Entry 9GXA (electron microscopy, 4.01 A resolution (low resolution: residue-level contacts below are approximate; hydrogen-bond / salt-bridge calls are withheld)); this record covers chains D and J of the 10 polymer chains in the assembly.

[Chain D]
Molecule: Histone H4
Organism: Homo sapiens
UniProt: P62805 (H4_HUMAN); residues 1-102 here correspond to UniProt positions 2-103 (UniProt number = residue number + 1)
Sequence (102 residues; each row starts with the number of its first residue):
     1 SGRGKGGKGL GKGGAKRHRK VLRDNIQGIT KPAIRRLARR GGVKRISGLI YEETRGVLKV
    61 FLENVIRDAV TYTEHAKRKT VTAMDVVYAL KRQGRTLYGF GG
Disordered / not traced: 1-25, 95-102
UniProt features mapped onto this chain:
  - DNA-binding region: Lys16 to Lys20
  - modified residue: Ser1 (N-acetylserine), Arg3 (Asymmetric dimethylarginine), Lys5 (N6-(2-hydroxyisobutyryl)lysine), Lys8 (N6-(2-hydroxyisobutyryl)lysine), Lys12 (N6-(2-hydroxyisobutyryl)lysine), Lys16 (N6-(2-hydroxyisobutyryl)lysine), Lys20 (N6,N6,N6-trimethyllysine), Lys31 (N6-(2-hydroxyisobutyryl)lysine), Lys44 (N6-(2-hydroxyisobutyryl)lysine), Ser47 (Phosphoserine), Tyr51 (Phosphotyrosine), Lys59 (N6-(2-hydroxyisobutyryl)lysine), Lys77 (N6-(2-hydroxyisobutyryl)lysine), Lys79 (N6-(2-hydroxyisobutyryl)lysine), Thr80 (Phosphothreonine), Tyr88 (Phosphotyrosine), Lys91 (N6-(2-hydroxyisobutyryl)lysine)
  - cross-link (Glycyl lysine isopeptide (Lys-Gly)): Lys12 (interchain with G-Cter in SUMO2), Lys20 (interchain with G-Cter in SUMO2), Lys31 (interchain with G-Cter in SUMO2), Lys59 (interchain with G-Cter in SUMO2), Lys79 (interchain with G-Cter in SUMO2), Lys91 (interchain with G-Cter in SUMO2)
From the paper describing this entry:
  - self-association interface (contacts with another copy of this molecule); pairs are residue here / residue on that copy: Arg78-His75, Asp85-His75, Tyr72, His75, Arg78, Asp85, Tyr88

[Chain J]
Molecule: 147 bp alpha-satellite DNA
Organism: Homo sapiens
Sequence (147 nucleotides; numbered -73 to 73; the number before each row is that of its first residue; numbers below 1 keep their minus sign (DA-73 is residue -73)):
   -73 ATCGAGGAAG TTCATATAAA AGGCAAACGG AAGCATTCTC AGAATATTCT TTGTGATGAT
   -13 GGAGTTTCAC TCACAGAGCT GAACATGCCT TTTGATGGAG CAGTTTCCAA ATACACTTTT
    47 GGTAGAATCT GCAGGTGGAT ATTTGAT
Disordered / not traced: -73 to -63, 50-73

[Chain D / chain J interface]
Pairs across the interface (7; chain D residue first):
  Thr30(D) - DT17(J)
  Thr30(D) - DT18(J)
  Pro32(D) - DT17(J)
  Pro32(D) - DT18(J)
  Arg36(D) - DT17(J)
  Arg45(D) - DG26(J)
  Arg45(D) - DC27(J)
Also at the interface, not in a pair above, chain D (5 interface residues in all): Lys31

[Overview]
5 residues of chain D face 4 of chain J across their interface. UniProt lists a DNA-binding region on chain D.
From the paper: a self-association interface involving Tyr72(D), His75(D) and Arg78(D) among others.
Here chain D is Histone H4 and chain J is 147 bp alpha-satellite DNA, both from Homo sapiens. Entry 9GXA
(CENP-A/H4 di-tetrasome assembled on alpha-satellite DNA) was determined by electron microscopy.
